1QLU - chains A and B; structure by X-ray diffraction, 2.40 A resolution.

Chain A (and B):
Molecule: Vanillyl-alcohol oxidase
Source organism: Penicillium simplicissimum
Notes: EC 1.1.3.7; chain B of this document is another copy of the same molecule, construct and numbering; everything in this record applies to it too
Reference sequence: P56216 (VAOX_PENSI); residues 1-560 here = UniProt positions 1-560
Chain sequence (560 residues; row label = number of the first residue in the row):
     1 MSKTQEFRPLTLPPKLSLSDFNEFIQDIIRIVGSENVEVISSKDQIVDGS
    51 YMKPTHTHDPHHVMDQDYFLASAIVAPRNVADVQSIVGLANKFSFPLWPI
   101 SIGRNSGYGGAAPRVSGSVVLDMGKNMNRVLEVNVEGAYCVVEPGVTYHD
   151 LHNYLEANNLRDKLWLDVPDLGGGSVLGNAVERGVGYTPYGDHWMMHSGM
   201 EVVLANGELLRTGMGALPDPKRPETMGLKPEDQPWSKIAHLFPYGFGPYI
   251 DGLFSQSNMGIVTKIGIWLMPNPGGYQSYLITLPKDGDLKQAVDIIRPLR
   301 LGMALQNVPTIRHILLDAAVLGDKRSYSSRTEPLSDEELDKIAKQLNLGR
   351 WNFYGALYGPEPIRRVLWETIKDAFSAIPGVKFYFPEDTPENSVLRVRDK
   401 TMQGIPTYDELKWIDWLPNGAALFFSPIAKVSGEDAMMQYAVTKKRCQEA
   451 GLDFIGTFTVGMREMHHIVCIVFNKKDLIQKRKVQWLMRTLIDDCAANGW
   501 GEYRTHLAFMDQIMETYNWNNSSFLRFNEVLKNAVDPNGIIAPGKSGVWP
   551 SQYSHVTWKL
Disordered / not traced: 1-5, 42-46
Differences from the reference sequence: conflict G274 (Arg in P56216); engineered mutation A422 (His in P56216)
Swiss-Prot annotation at these positions:
  - active site: Y108, Y503, R504
  - site: D170 (Important for the catalytic mechanism)
Residues lining bound ligands:
  - Isoeugenol (EUG; 2-methoxy-4-[(1E)-prop-1-en-1-yl]phenol): Y108, D170, V185, Y187, W413, F424, T457, T459, H466, I468, C470, Y503, R504
  - FAD (flavin-adenine dinucleotide): W98, P99, I100, S101, I102, G103, R104, N105, S106, Y108, G110, M123, P144, P169, D170, L171, G174, S175, L177, G178, N179, V181, E182, G184, V185, Y187, G260, I261, V262, E410, W413, I414, F424, Y503, R504, K545
From the paper describing this entry:
  - mutagenesis - H422A (4.6 versus 22 mM): increased binding to Isoeugenol
  - mutagenesis - H422A (1 order of magnitude): decreased catalytic activity
  - mutagenesis - H422A: unchanged binding to flavin-adenine dinucleotide

How chain A and chain B interact:
Pairs across the interface (187; chain A residue first):
  V135(A) - R297(B)
  E136(A) - R297(B)  hydrogen bond (backbone-side chain)
  E136(A) - L301(B)
  E136(A) - K430(B)  salt bridge
  E136(A) - S432(B)
  G137(A) - R463(B)  hydrogen bond (backbone-side chain)
  A138(A) - R463(B)  hydrogen bond (backbone-side chain)
  R183(A) - Y244(B)
  R183(A) - F246(B)
  R183(A) - G247(B)  hydrogen bond (side chain-backbone)
  R183(A) - Y249(B)
  Y190(A) - R463(B)  hydrogen bond
  D192(A) - Y244(B)  hydrogen bond
  W194(A) - Y244(B)
  M195(A) - M195(B)  hydrophobic
  M195(A) - Y244(B)
  L204(A) - F527(B)  hydrophobic
  L209(A) - W519(B)
  L209(A) - N520(B)
  L209(A) - S523(B)  hydrogen bond (backbone-side chain)
  L210(A) - W519(B)
  L210(A) - S523(B)
  L210(A) - F524(B)  hydrophobic
  L210(A) - F527(B)  hydrophobic
  R211(A) - W519(B)
  G213(A) - Y517(B)
  M214(A) - I428(B)  hydrophobic
  M214(A) - G501(B)
  M214(A) - Y517(B)
  G215(A) - W519(B)
  A216(A) - T516(B)
  A216(A) - Y517(B)
  A216(A) - N518(B)  hydrogen bond (backbone-backbone)
  A216(A) - W519(B)  hydrogen bond (backbone-backbone)
  A216(A) - F524(B)  hydrophobic
  L217(A) - G499(B)
  L217(A) - T516(B)
  L217(A) - Y517(B)  hydrophobic
  P218(A) - T516(B)
  P218(A) - N518(B)
  P218(A) - W519(B)
  P220(A) - A497(B)
  P220(A) - G499(B)
  P230(A) - W519(B)
  P230(A) - N520(B)
  Q233(A) - W519(B)  hydrogen bond
  K237(A) - K430(B)
  K237(A) - D435(B)  salt bridge
  K237(A) - N498(B)  hydrogen bond (side chain-backbone)
  K237(A) - G499(B)
  K237(A) - W500(B)
  I238(A) - I428(B)  hydrophobic
  I238(A) - A429(B)
  I238(A) - K430(B)
  L241(A) - K430(B)
  L241(A) - R463(B)
  L241(A) - E464(B)
  F242(A) - E464(B)
  F242(A) - H466(B)
  F242(A) - Y503(B)  hydrophobic
  Y244(A) - R183(B)
  Y244(A) - D192(B)  hydrogen bond
  Y244(A) - W194(B)
  Y244(A) - M195(B)
  G245(A) - R183(B)
  G245(A) - Y503(B)
  F246(A) - R183(B)
  F246(A) - Q256(B)
  F246(A) - E502(B)
  F246(A) - Y503(B)
  F246(A) - T505(B)
  F246(A) - I513(B)  hydrophobic
  F246(A) - Y517(B)  hydrophobic
  F246(A) - F524(B)
  F246(A) - S546(B)
  G247(A) - R183(B)  hydrogen bond (backbone-side chain)
  G247(A) - S255(B)
  G247(A) - Q256(B)  hydrogen bond (backbone-side chain)
  G247(A) - S546(B)
  P248(A) - S255(B)
  P248(A) - Q256(B)
  P248(A) - S257(B)
  P248(A) - F524(B)
  P248(A) - N528(B)
  Y249(A) - R183(B)
  Y249(A) - G252(B)  hydrogen bond (backbone-backbone)
  Y249(A) - L253(B)
  Y249(A) - S255(B)
  I250(A) - L253(B)  hydrophobic
  I250(A) - F524(B)  hydrophobic
  I250(A) - F527(B)  hydrophobic
  I250(A) - N528(B)
  G252(A) - Y249(B)  hydrogen bond (backbone-backbone)
  L253(A) - Y249(B)
  L253(A) - I250(B)  hydrophobic
  L253(A) - L253(B)  hydrophobic
  L253(A) - L531(B)  hydrophobic
  F254(A) - F527(B)  hydrophobic
  S255(A) - G247(B)
  S255(A) - P248(B)
  S255(A) - Y249(B)
  Q256(A) - F246(B)
  Q256(A) - G247(B)  hydrogen bond (side chain-backbone)
  Q256(A) - P248(B)
  S257(A) - P248(B)
  W268(A) - R463(B)
  L269(A) - R463(B)  hydrogen bond (backbone-side chain)
  P271(A) - L301(B)  hydrophobic
  R297(A) - V135(B)
  R297(A) - E136(B)  hydrogen bond (side chain-backbone)
  L301(A) - E136(B)
  L301(A) - P271(B)
  I363(A) - L367(B)  hydrophobic
  L367(A) - I363(B)  hydrophobic
  I428(A) - M214(B)  hydrophobic
  I428(A) - I238(B)  hydrophobic
  A429(A) - I238(B)
  K430(A) - E136(B)  salt bridge
  K430(A) - K237(B)
  K430(A) - I238(B)
  K430(A) - L241(B)
  S432(A) - E136(B)
  D435(A) - K237(B)  salt bridge
  R463(A) - G137(B)  hydrogen bond (side chain-backbone)
  R463(A) - A138(B)  hydrogen bond (side chain-backbone)
  R463(A) - Y190(B)  hydrogen bond
  R463(A) - L241(B)
  R463(A) - W268(B)
  R463(A) - L269(B)  hydrogen bond (side chain-backbone)
  E464(A) - L241(B)
  E464(A) - F242(B)
  H466(A) - F242(B)
  A497(A) - P220(B)
  N498(A) - K237(B)  hydrogen bond (backbone-side chain)
  G499(A) - L217(B)
  G499(A) - P220(B)
  G499(A) - K237(B)
  W500(A) - K237(B)
  G501(A) - M214(B)
  E502(A) - F246(B)
  Y503(A) - F242(B)  hydrophobic
  Y503(A) - G245(B)
  Y503(A) - F246(B)
  T505(A) - F246(B)
  I513(A) - F246(B)  hydrophobic
  T516(A) - L217(B)
  T516(A) - P218(B)
  Y517(A) - G213(B)
  Y517(A) - M214(B)  hydrogen bond
  Y517(A) - A216(B)
  Y517(A) - L217(B)  hydrophobic
  Y517(A) - F246(B)  hydrophobic
  N518(A) - A216(B)  hydrogen bond (backbone-backbone)
  N518(A) - P218(B)
  W519(A) - L210(B)
  W519(A) - R211(B)
  W519(A) - G215(B)
  W519(A) - A216(B)  hydrogen bond (backbone-backbone)
  W519(A) - P218(B)
  W519(A) - P230(B)
  W519(A) - Q233(B)  hydrogen bond
  N520(A) - L209(B)
  N520(A) - P230(B)
  S523(A) - L209(B)  hydrogen bond (side chain-backbone)
  S523(A) - L210(B)
  F524(A) - L210(B)  hydrophobic
  F524(A) - A216(B)  hydrophobic
  F524(A) - F246(B)
  F524(A) - P248(B)
  F524(A) - I250(B)  hydrophobic
  F527(A) - L204(B)  hydrophobic
  F527(A) - L210(B)  hydrophobic
  F527(A) - I250(B)  hydrophobic
  F527(A) - F254(B)  hydrophobic
  F527(A) - V535(B)  hydrophobic
  N528(A) - P248(B)
  N528(A) - I250(B)
  V530(A) - A534(B)  hydrophobic
  L531(A) - L253(B)  hydrophobic
  L531(A) - L531(B)  hydrophobic
  L531(A) - V535(B)  hydrophobic
  A534(A) - V530(B)
  A534(A) - A534(B)  hydrophobic
  V535(A) - F527(B)  hydrophobic
  V535(A) - L531(B)  hydrophobic
  S546(A) - F246(B)
  S546(A) - G247(B)
Other interface residues (no listed pair), chain A (90 interface residues in all): E201, S236, M259, M270, M303, P362, V366, M438, A496, R504, M510, M514, V548
Other interface residues (no listed pair), chain B (90 interface residues in all): E201, S236, M259, M270, M303, P362, V366, M438, A496, R504, M510, M514, V548

Overview:
The chain A/chain B interface involves 90 residues from each chain, with 29 hydrogen bonds and 4 salt bridges.
Polar pairs include E136(A)-K430(B), K237(A)-D435(B) and E136(A)-R297(B). Bound to chain A: flavin-adenine
dinucleotide and Isoeugenol. From the paper: H422A of chain A increases binding to Isoeugenol; H422A of chain
A reduces catalytic activity.
Both chains are Vanillyl-alcohol oxidase (Penicillium simplicissimum). Entry 1QLU (Structure of the H422A
mutant vanillyl-alcohol oxidase in complex with isoeugenol) was determined by X-ray diffraction (same
publication as 1QLT).
